Entry 1U0S (X-ray diffraction, 1.90 A resolution); this record covers chains Y and A.

Chain Y:
Protein: Chemotaxis protein cheY
Source organism: Thermotoga maritima
Notes: fragment: response regulatory domain, CheY response regulator
UniProt: Q56312 (CHEY_THEMA); residues 2-119 here = UniProt positions 2-119
Chain sequence (118 residues; row label = number of the first residue in the row):
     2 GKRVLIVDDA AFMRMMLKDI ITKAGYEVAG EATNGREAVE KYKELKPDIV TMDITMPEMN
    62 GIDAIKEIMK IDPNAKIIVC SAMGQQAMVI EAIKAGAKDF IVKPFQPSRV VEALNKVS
Swiss-Prot annotation at these positions:
  - binding site (Mg(2+)): D9, D10, D54, T56
  - modified residue: D54 (4-aspartylphosphate)

Chain A:
Protein: Chemotaxis protein cheA
Source organism: Thermotoga maritima
Notes: EC 2.7.3.-; fragment: CheA histidine kinase P2 domain
UniProt: Q56310 (CHEA_THEMA); residues 175-260 here = UniProt positions 175-260
Chain sequence (86 residues; numbered 175 to 260; the number before each row is that of its first residue):
   175 GFKTFYIKVI LKEGTQLKSA RIYLVFHKLE ELKCEVVRTI PSVEEIEEEK FENEVELFVI
   235 SPVDLEKLSE ALSSIADIER VIIKEV

Interface between chain Y and chain A:
Pairs across the interface (32; chain Y residue first):
  S82(Y) with L191(A)
  A83(Y) with L191(A)
  M84(Y) with Q190(A), hydrogen bond
  G85(Y) with L191(A)
  Q86(Y) with L191(A)
  Q87(Y) with L191(A); S193(A); E223(A), hydrogen bond
  V90(Y) with L191(A), hydrophobic; A194(A), hydrophobic
  I94(Y) with Y197(A), hydrophobic; L198(A), hydrophobic
  K95(Y) with Y197(A)
  K99(Y) with L198(A)
  D100(Y) with R195(A), salt bridge; L198(A); A250(A)
  F101(Y) with L191(A); A194(A), hydrophobic; R195(A), hydrogen bond (backbone-side chain); L198(A), hydrophobic
  V103(Y) with Q190(A); L191(A), hydrophobic
  Q107(Y) with Q190(A)
  R110(Y) with K186(A); D251(A), salt bridge
  E113(Y) with A250(A); D251(A), hydrogen bond (side chain-backbone)
  K117(Y) with S247(A); S248(A); I249(A); A250(A)
Also at the interface, not in a pair above, chain Y (20 interface residues in all): I91, K104, A114
Also at the interface, not in a pair above, chain A (17 interface residues in all): G188, T189, H201
The authors on this interface:
  - residue pairs: D100(Y)-R195(A) (salt bridge), F101(Y)-A194(A), L191(A)-F101(Y), R195(A)-F101(Y) (pi stacking), L198(A)-F101(Y)

In short:
20 residues of chain Y and 17 residues of chain A are in contact; the contacts include 4 hydrogen bonds and 2
salt bridges. Polar pairs include D100(Y)-R195(A), R110(Y)-D251(A) and M84(Y)-Q190(A). The paper describes a
salt bridge between D100(Y) and R195(A); contacts between F101(Y) and A194(A), L191(A) and F101(Y) and L198(A)
and F101(Y); pi stacking between R195(A) and F101(Y).
Here chain Y is Chemotaxis protein cheY and chain A is Chemotaxis protein cheA, both from Thermotoga maritima.
Entry 1U0S (Chemotaxis kinase CheA P2 domain in complex with response regulator CheY from the thermophile
thermotoga maritima) was determined by X-ray diffraction.
